Entry 7D44 (electron microscopy, 4.00 A resolution); this record covers chains A and K of the 12 polymer chains in the assembly.

[Chain A]
Name: Translation initiation factor eIF-2B subunit alpha
From: Homo sapiens
UniProt: Q14232 (EI2BA_HUMAN); residues 1-305 here = UniProt positions 1-305
Amino-acid sequence (305 residues; numbered 1 to 305; the number before each row is that of its first residue):
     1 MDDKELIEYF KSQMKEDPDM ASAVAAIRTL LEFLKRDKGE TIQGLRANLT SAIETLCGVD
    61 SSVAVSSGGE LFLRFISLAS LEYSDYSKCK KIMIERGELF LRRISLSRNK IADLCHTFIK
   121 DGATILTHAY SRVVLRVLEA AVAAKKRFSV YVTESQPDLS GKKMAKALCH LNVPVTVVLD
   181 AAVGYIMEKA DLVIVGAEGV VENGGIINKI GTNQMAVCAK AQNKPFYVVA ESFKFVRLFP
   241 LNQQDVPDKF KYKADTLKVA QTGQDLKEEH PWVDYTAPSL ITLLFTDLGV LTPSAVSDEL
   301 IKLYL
Unresolved in the structure: 256-267

[Chain K]
Name: Eukaryotic translation initiation factor 2 subunit 1
From: Homo sapiens
UniProt: P05198 (IF2A_HUMAN); residues 0-314 here correspond to UniProt positions 1-315 (UniProt number = residue number + 1)
Amino-acid sequence (315 residues; numbered 0 to 314; the number before each row is that of its first residue; numbering starts at 0):
     0 MPGLSCRFYQ HKFPEVEDVV MVNVRSIAEM GAYVSLLEYN NIEGMILLSE LSRRRIRSIN
    60 KLIRIGRNEC VVVIRVDKEK GYIDLSKRRV SPEEAIKCED KFTKSKTVYS ILRHVAEVLE
   120 YTKDEQLESL FQRTAWVFDD KYKRPGYGAY DAFKHAVSDP SILDSLDLNE DEREVLINNI
   180 NRRLTPQAVK IRADIEVACY GYEGIDAVKE ALRAGLNCST ENMPIKINLI APPRYVMTTT
   240 TLERTEGLSV LSQAMAVIKE KIEEKRGVFN VQMEPKVVTD TDETELARQM ERLERENAEV
   300 DGDDDAEEME AKAED
Unresolved in the structure: 0-4, 181-314
Modified residues: Ser51 (phosphoserine; SEP)
Curated features (UniProtKB/Swiss-Prot):
  - modified residue: Ser48 (Phosphoserine), Ser51 (Phosphoserine), Lys140 (N6-acetyllysine), Ser157 (Phosphoserine), Thr278 (Phosphothreonine), Thr280 (Phosphothreonine)
Reported in the primary citation:
  - post-translational modification sites: Ser51

[Chain A / chain K interface]
Residue-residue contacts (10):
  Gln43(A) - Met44(K)
  Gln43(A) - Tyr81(K)  hydrogen bond (side chain-backbone)
  Gln43(A) - Ile82(K)  hydrogen bond (side chain-backbone)
  Gln43(A) - Asp83(K)
  Arg46(A) - Ala27(K)
  Arg46(A) - Glu28(K)
  Arg46(A) - Met29(K)
  Ser77(A) - Met29(K)
  Leu78(A) - Ser48(K)
  Leu78(A) - Glu49(K)  hydrogen bond (backbone-backbone)
Also at the interface, not in a pair above, chain A (11 interface residues in all): Thr41, Ile42, Glu70, Arg74, Ala79, Tyr83, Leu305
Also at the interface, not in a pair above, chain K (14 interface residues in all): Leu47, Arg54, Ile55, Ile73, Asp76

[In short]
Chain A and chain K form an interface of 11 and 14 residues respectively; the contacts include 3 hydrogen
bonds. Polar contacts include Gln43(A)-Tyr81(K), Gln43(A)-Ile82(K) and Leu78(A)-Glu49(K). From the paper: a
modification site at Ser51(K).
Here chain A is Translation initiation factor eIF-2B subunit alpha and chain K is Eukaryotic translation
initiation factor 2 subunit 1, both from Homo sapiens. Entry 7D44 (eIF2B-eIF2(aP), aP2 complex) was determined
by electron microscopy together with 7D43, 7D45 and 7D46 from the same study.
